PDB entry 1TID | X-ray diffraction, 2.50 A resolution | chains A and C of the 4 polymer chains in the assembly

[Chain A (and C)]
Molecule: Anti-sigma F factor
Source organism: Geobacillus stearothermophilus
Notes: EC 2.7.1.37; chain C of this document is another copy of the same molecule, construct and numbering; everything in this record applies to it too
UniProtKB: O32727 (SP2AB_BACST); residues 1-136 here = UniProt positions 1-136
Chain sequence (136 residues; numbered 1 to 136; the number before each row is that of its first residue):
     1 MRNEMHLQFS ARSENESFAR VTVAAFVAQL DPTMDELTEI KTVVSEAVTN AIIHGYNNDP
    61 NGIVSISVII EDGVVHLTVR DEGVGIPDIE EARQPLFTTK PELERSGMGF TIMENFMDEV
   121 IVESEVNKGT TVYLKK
Construct notes: modified residue (1, 5, 108, 113, 117)
Modified residues: Mse1, Mse5, Mse34, Mse108, Mse113, Mse117 (selenomethionine; parent Met)
Ion coordination: Mg2+: Asn50 (together with ATP)
Small-molecule neighbours: ATP (adenosine-5'-triphosphate): Glu46, Asn50, Ala51, His54, Gly55, Asp81, Val84, Gly85, Ile86, Ala92, Phe97, Thr98, Thr99, Arg105, Ser106, Gly107, Mse108, Gly109, Phe110, Thr130

[Interface between chain A and chain C]
Residue-residue contacts - 32 pairs, chain A then chain C:
  Arg2(A) with Ser10(C)
  Asn3(A) with Ser10(C), hydrogen bond; Arg12(C); Asn15(C), hydrogen bond
  Glu4(A) with Phe9(C); Ser10(C), hydrogen bond (backbone-backbone)
  Mse5(A) with Leu7(C), hydrophobic; Gln8(C)
  His6(A) with His6(C); Leu7(C); Gln8(C), hydrogen bond (backbone-backbone)
  Leu7(A) with Mse5(C), hydrophobic; His6(C)
  Gln8(A) with Mse5(C); His6(C), hydrogen bond (backbone-backbone); Gln8(C), hydrogen bond
  Phe9(A) with Glu4(C)
  Ser10(A) with Asn3(C), hydrogen bond; Glu4(C), hydrogen bond (backbone-backbone)
  Arg12(A) with Asn3(C)
  Asn15(A) with Asn3(C), hydrogen bond; Phe26(C)
  Phe18(A) with Mse5(C), hydrophobic; Thr22(C); Ala25(C), hydrophobic; Phe26(C)
  Thr22(A) with Phe18(C); Thr22(C)
  Ala25(A) with Phe18(C), hydrophobic
  Phe26(A) with Asn15(C); Phe18(C)
  Gln29(A) with Arg12(C)
Other interface residues (no listed pair), chain A (17 interface residues in all): Ile63
Other interface residues (no listed pair), chain C (17 interface residues in all): Pro60, Asn61, Ile63

[In short]
The chain A/chain C interface involves 17 residues from each chain, with 9 hydrogen bonds. Polar contacts
include Asn3(A)-Ser10(C), Asn3(A)-Asn15(C) and Gln8(A)-Gln8(C). Chain A binds ATP.
Both chains are Anti-sigma F factor (Geobacillus stearothermophilus). Entry 1TID (Crystal Structures of the
ADP and ATP bound forms of the Bacillus Anti-sigma factor SpoIIAB in ...) was determined by X-ray diffraction
together with 1TH8, 1THN and 1TIL from the same study.
